6CZN - chains A and B of the 4 polymer chains in the assembly; structure by X-ray diffraction, 2.50 A resolution.

[Chain A (and B)]
Molecule: Estrogen receptor
Source organism: Homo sapiens
Notes: chain B of this document is another copy of the same molecule, construct and numbering; everything in this record applies to it too
UniProt: P03372 (ESR1_HUMAN), isoform P03372-3; residues 298-554 here correspond to UniProt positions 125-381 (UniProt number = residue number - 173)
Sequence (257 residues; row label = number of the first residue in the row):
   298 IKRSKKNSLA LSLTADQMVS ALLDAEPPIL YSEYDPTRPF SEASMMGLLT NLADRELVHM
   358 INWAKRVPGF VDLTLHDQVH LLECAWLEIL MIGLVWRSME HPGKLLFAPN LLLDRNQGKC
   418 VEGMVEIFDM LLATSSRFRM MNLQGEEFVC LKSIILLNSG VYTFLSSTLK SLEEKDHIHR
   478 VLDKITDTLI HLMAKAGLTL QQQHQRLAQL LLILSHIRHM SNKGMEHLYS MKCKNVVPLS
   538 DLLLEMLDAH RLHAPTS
Not modelled in the structure: 298-307, 330-337, 372-373, 414-415, 417-418, 462-467, 527-535, 549-554 (chain B: 298-305, 332-336, 461-471, 530-534, 549-554)
Differences from the reference sequence: engineered mutation S537 (Tyr364 in P03372)
Ligand contacts: Z2OHTPE (FNJ; 4,4'-[(1R,2R)-1-phenylbutane-1,2-diyl]diphenol): M343, L346, T347, L349, A350, E353, W383, L384, L387, M388, L391, R394, F404, M421, I424, L428, G521, H524, L525, L540

[Chain A / chain B interface]
Pairs across the interface (55; chain A residue first):
  A430(A) - Y459(B)
  R434(A) - Y459(B)  hydrogen bond
  R434(A) - H476(B)
  I451(A) - L509(B)  hydrophobic
  N455(A) - L509(B)
  N455(A) - H513(B)  hydrogen bond (backbone-side chain)
  S456(A) - H513(B)
  V458(A) - H513(B)
  Y459(A) - R434(B)  hydrogen bond
  Y459(A) - H513(B)
  H476(A) - R434(B)
  D480(A) - Q502(B)
  D480(A) - Q506(B)  hydrogen bond
  T483(A) - H501(B)
  T483(A) - A505(B)
  D484(A) - Q498(B)  hydrogen bond
  D484(A) - Q502(B)  hydrogen bond
  I487(A) - H501(B)
  L497(A) - L497(B)  hydrophobic
  Q498(A) - D484(B)  hydrogen bond
  H501(A) - T483(B)
  H501(A) - I487(B)
  H501(A) - H501(B)  hydrogen bond
  H501(A) - L504(B)
  Q502(A) - D480(B)
  Q502(A) - D484(B)  hydrogen bond
  L504(A) - H501(B)
  A505(A) - T483(B)
  A505(A) - L508(B)  hydrophobic
  Q506(A) - D480(B)  hydrogen bond
  L508(A) - A505(B)  hydrophobic
  L509(A) - I451(B)  hydrophobic
  L509(A) - N455(B)
  L509(A) - L508(B)  hydrophobic
  L509(A) - L511(B)  hydrophobic
  I510(A) - Y459(B)
  L511(A) - L509(B)  hydrophobic
  L511(A) - S512(B)
  S512(A) - L511(B)
  S512(A) - R515(B)  hydrogen bond
  H513(A) - N455(B)  hydrogen bond (side chain-backbone)
  H513(A) - S456(B)
  H513(A) - V458(B)
  H513(A) - Y459(B)
  H513(A) - R515(B)
  R515(A) - S512(B)  hydrogen bond
  R515(A) - H513(B)  hydrogen bond
  R515(A) - H516(B)
  H516(A) - R515(B)  hydrogen bond
  H516(A) - N519(B)  hydrogen bond
  N519(A) - H516(B)  hydrogen bond
  N519(A) - N519(B)  hydrogen bond
  K520(A) - H547(B)
  H547(A) - K520(B)  hydrogen bond (backbone-side chain)
  R548(A) - K520(B)
Interface residues without a listed pair, chain A (35 interface residues in all): M427, G457, L479, E523
Interface residues without a listed pair, chain B (36 interface residues in all): M427, A430, M437, G457, T460, L479, I510, E523

[Overview]
35 residues of chain A face 36 of chain B across their interface, with 19 hydrogen bonds. Among the polar
pairs are R434(A)-Y459(B), N455(A)-H513(B) and D480(A)-Q506(B). Bound to chain A: Z2OHTPE.
Both chains are Estrogen receptor (Homo sapiens). Entry 6CZN (Estrogen Receptor Alpha Ligand Binding Domain
Y537S Mutant in Complex with Z2OHTPE and a glucocorticoid receptor-interacting ...) was determined by X-ray
diffraction.
